PDB entry 4DR5 | X-ray diffraction, 3.45 A resolution | chains A and M of the 23 polymer chains in the assembly

Chain A:
Molecule: 16S rRNA
Source organism: Thermus thermophilus
Sequence (1522 nucleotides; each row starts with the number of its first residue; note: 42 numbers in that range are skipped by the numbering (no residue carries them; nothing is unmodelled there); a row labelled like 190A-190L holds insertion residues (190A, then the next letters in order); numbering starts at 0):
     0 UUUGUUGGAGAGUUUGAUCCUGGCUCAGGGUGAACGCUGGCGGCGUGCCU
    50 AAGACAUGCAAGUCGUGCGGG
    73 CCGCGGGGUUUU
    88 ACUCCG
    95 UGGUC
   101 AGCGGCGGACGGGUGAGUAACGCGUGGGU
  129A G
   130 ACCUACCCGGAAGAGGGGGACAACCCGGGGAAACUCGGGCUAAUCCCCCA
   180 UGUGGACCCGC
190A-190L CCCUUGGGGUGU
   191 GUCCAAAGGGCUUU
   216 GCCCGCUUCCGGAUGGGCCCGCGUCCCAUCAGCUAGUUGGUGGGGUAAUG
   266 GCCCACCAAGGCGACGACGGGUAGCCGGUCUGAGAGGAUGGCCGGCCACA
   316 GGGGCACUGAGACACGGGCCCCACUCCUACGGGAGGCAGCAGUUAGGAAU
   366 CUUCCGCAAUGGGCGCAAGCCUGACGGAGCGACGCCGCUUGGAGGAAGAA
   416 GCCCUUCGGGGUGUAAACUCCUGAA
   442 CCCGGGACGAAACCCCCGACGA
   474 GGGGACUGACGGUACCGGG
   494 GUAAUAGCGCCGGCCAACUCCGUGCCAGCAGCCGCGGUAAUACGGAGGGC
   544 GCGAGCGUUACCCGGAUUCACUGGGCGUAAAGGGCGUGUAGGCGGCCUGG
   594 GGCGUCCCAUGUGAAAGACCACGGCUCAACCGUGGGGGAGCGUGGGAUAC
   644 GCUCAGGCUAGACGGUGGGAGAGGGUGGUGGAAUUCCCGGAGUAGCGGUG
   694 AAAUGCGCAGAUACCGGGAGGAACGCCGAUGGCGAAGGCAGCCACCUGGU
   744 CCACCCGUGACGCUGAGGCGCGAAAGCGUGGGGAGCAAACCGGAUUAGAU
   794 ACCCGGGUAGUCCACGCCCUAAACGAUGCGCGCUAGGUCUCUGGGUCU
   848 CCUGGGGGCCGAAGCUAACGCGUUAAGCGCGCCGCCUGGGGAGUACGGCC
   898 GCAAGGCUGAAACUCAAAGGAAUUGACGGGGGCCCGCACAAGCGGUGGAG
   948 CAUGUGGUUUAAUUCGAAGXAACGCGAAGAACCUUACCAGGCCUUGACAU
   998 GCUAGG
 1003A G
  1004 AACCCGGGUGAAAGCCUGGGGUGCCCC
1030A-1030D GCGA
  1031 GGGGAGCCCUAGCACAGGUGCUGCAUGGCCGUCGUCAGCUCGUGCCGUGA
  1081 GGUGUUGGGUUAAGUCCCGCAACGAGCGCAACCCCCGCCGUUAGUUGCCA
  1131 GCGGUUCGGCCGGGCACUCUAACGGGACUGCCCGCGAAA
  1171 GCGGGAGGAAGGAGGGGACGACGUCUGGUCAGCAUGGCCCUUACGGCCUG
  1221 GGCGACACACGUGCUACAAUGCCCACUACAAAGCGAUGCCACCCGGCAAC
  1271 GGGGAGCUAAUCGCAAAAAGGUGGGCCCAGUUCGGAUUGGGGUCUGCAAC
  1321 CCGACCCCAUGAAGCCGGAAUCGCUAGUAAUCGCGGAUCAG
 1361A C
  1362 CAUGCCGCGGUGAAUACGUUCCCGGGCCUUGUACACACXGCCXGUXACGC
  1412 CAUGGGAGCGGGCUCUACCCGAAGUCGCCGGG
  1446 AGCCUACGGG
  1459 CAGGCGCCGAGGGUAGGGCCCGUGACUGGGGCGAAGUCGUAACAAGGUAG
  1509 CUGUACCGGAAGGUGCGGCUGGAUCCACUCCUUUCU
Disordered / not traced: 0-4, 1534-1538
Modified positions: PSU (pseudouridine-5'-monophosphate) at position 516, 7MG (7N-methyl-8-hydroguanosine-5'-monophosphate) at position 527, M2G (N2-dimethylguanosine-5'-monophosphate) at position 966, 5MC (5-methylcytidine-5'-monophosphate) at position 967, 2MG (2N-methylguanosine-5'-monophosphate) at position 1207, 5MC (5-methylcytidine-5'-monophosphate) at position 1400, 4OC (4n,o2'-methylcytidine-5'-monophosphate) at position 1402, 5MC (5-methylcytidine-5'-monophosphate) at position 1404, 5MC (5-methylcytidine-5'-monophosphate) at position 1407, UR3 (3-methyluridine-5'-monophoshate) at position 1498, MA6 (6N-dimethyladenosine-5'-monophoshate) at position 1518, MA6 (6N-dimethyladenosine-5'-monophoshate) at position 1519, PSU (pseudouridine-5'-monophosphate) at position 1540, PSU (pseudouridine-5'-monophosphate) at position 1541
Sequence notes: conflict C1534 (A2157 in M26923.1), A1535 (C2158 in M26923.1)
Metal / ion sites: Mg2+ site 1 near U5 (its only coordinating residue here); Mg2+ site 2 near G21 (its only coordinating residue here); Mg2+ site 3 near A33 (its only coordinating residue here); Mg2+ site 4: C48, G115; Mg2+ site 5 near A53 (its only coordinating residue here); Mg2+ site 6: C58, A59, U387; Mg2+ site 7: A59, C386, U387; Mg2+ site 8: U62, G105; Mg2+ site 9: G107, G324; Mg2+ site 10: A109, G331; Mg2+ site 11: G117, G289; Mg2+ site 12: C121, G124, U125; 94 more Mg2+ sites not listed
Ligand contacts: streptomycin (SRY): U12, U13, U14, C526, 7MG_527, C912, A913, A914, A915, C1490, G1491

Chain M:
Name: 30S ribosomal protein S13
Source organism: Thermus thermophilus
UniProt: P80377 (RS13_THET8); residues 1-126 here = UniProt positions 1-126
Amino-acid sequence (126 residues; each row starts with the number of its first residue):
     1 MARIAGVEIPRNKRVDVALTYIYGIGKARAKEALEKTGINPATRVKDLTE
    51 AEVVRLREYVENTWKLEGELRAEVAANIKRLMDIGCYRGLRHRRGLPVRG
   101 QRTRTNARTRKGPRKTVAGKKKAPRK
Disordered / not traced: 1, 120-126

Chain A / chain M interface:
Pairs across the interface (91):
  A946(A) - Arg114(M)  salt bridge to the phosphate
  G947(A) - Arg108(M)  phosphate contact
  G947(A) - Thr109(M)  hydrogen bond to the phosphate
  G947(A) - Arg114(M)  salt bridge to the phosphate
  C948(A) - Asn106(M)  base contact
  C948(A) - Ala107(M)  phosphate contact
  C948(A) - Arg108(M)  hydrogen bond to the phosphate
  C948(A) - Thr109(M)  hydrogen bond to the phosphate
  A949(A) - Gln101(M)  phosphate contact
  A949(A) - Asn106(M)  hydrogen bond to the phosphate
  U950(A) - Arg102(M)  salt bridge to the phosphate
  U950(A) - Thr105(M)  hydrogen bond to the base
  G951(A) - Arg102(M)  salt bridge to the phosphate
  G951(A) - Thr105(M)  base contact
  U952(A) - Arg104(M)  salt bridge to the phosphate
  U952(A) - Thr105(M)  base contact
  G953(A) - Arg104(M)  salt bridge to the phosphate
  G954(A) - Arg104(M)  hydrogen bond to the base
  A1225(A) - Arg102(M)  phosphate contact
  A1225(A) - Thr103(M)  hydrogen bond to the phosphate
  A1225(A) - Arg104(M)  phosphate contact
  C1226(A) - Arg91(M)  salt bridge to the phosphate
  C1226(A) - Leu96(M)  phosphate contact
  C1226(A) - Thr103(M)  hydrogen bond to the sugar
  C1226(A) - Arg104(M)  base contact
  C1226(A) - Lys111(M)  hydrogen bond to the sugar
  A1227(A) - Leu96(M)  phosphate contact
  A1227(A) - Lys111(M)  phosphate contact
  A1227(A) - Lys115(M)  hydrogen bond to the sugar
  A1227(A) - Val117(M)  sugar contact
  C1228(A) - Arg104(M)  hydrogen bond to the base
  C1228(A) - Arg108(M)  salt bridge to the phosphate
  C1228(A) - Lys111(M)  salt bridge to the phosphate
  C1228(A) - Pro113(M)  phosphate contact
  C1228(A) - Arg114(M)  phosphate contact
  C1228(A) - Lys115(M)  salt bridge to the phosphate
  C1228(A) - Thr116(M)  phosphate contact
  C1228(A) - Val117(M)  hydrogen bond to the sugar
  A1229(A) - Arg104(M)  base contact
  A1229(A) - Thr105(M)  base contact
  A1229(A) - Arg114(M)  salt bridge to the phosphate
  A1229(A) - Thr116(M)  hydrogen bond to the phosphate
  C1230(A) - Thr105(M)  base contact
  G1295(A) - Arg14(M)  hydrogen bond to the sugar
  C1297(A) - Arg44(M)  salt bridge to the phosphate
  U1301(A) - Tyr21(M)  sugar contact
  U1302(A) - Lys13(M)  salt bridge to the phosphate
  U1302(A) - Arg14(M)  hydrogen bond to the base
  U1302(A) - Val17(M)  phosphate contact
  U1302(A) - Tyr21(M)  hydrogen bond to the phosphate
  U1302(A) - Lys27(M)  base contact
  A1306(A) - Thr109(M)  hydrogen bond to the sugar
  U1307(A) - Gln101(M)  hydrogen bond to the phosphate
  U1307(A) - Thr109(M)  sugar contact
  U1307(A) - Arg110(M)  phosphate contact
  U1308(A) - His92(M)  hydrogen bond to the phosphate
  U1308(A) - Pro97(M)  phosphate contact
  U1308(A) - Val98(M)  hydrogen bond to the phosphate
  U1308(A) - Arg99(M)  hydrogen bond to the base
  U1308(A) - Gln101(M)  phosphate contact
  U1308(A) - Arg110(M)  sugar contact
  G1309(A) - Val74(M)  sugar contact
  G1309(A) - Asn77(M)  hydrogen bond to the sugar
  G1309(A) - Ile78(M)  sugar contact
  G1309(A) - Leu81(M)  phosphate contact
  G1309(A) - Arg88(M)  salt bridge to the phosphate
  G1309(A) - His92(M)  salt bridge to the phosphate
  G1309(A) - Val98(M)  phosphate contact
  G1309(A) - Arg99(M)  salt bridge to the phosphate
  G1310(A) - Asn77(M)  sugar contact
  G1310(A) - Arg80(M)  salt bridge to the phosphate
  G1310(A) - Arg88(M)  salt bridge to the phosphate
  C1320(A) - Tyr87(M)  sugar contact
  C1321(A) - Tyr87(M)  sugar contact
  G1323(A) - Gly100(M)  phosphate contact
  C1328(A) - Ala28(M)  phosphate contact
  C1328(A) - Arg29(M)  hydrogen bond to the sugar
  A1329(A) - Tyr23(M)  phosphate contact
  A1329(A) - Gly24(M)  sugar contact
  A1329(A) - Ile25(M)  phosphate contact
  A1329(A) - Gly26(M)  hydrogen bond to the phosphate
  A1329(A) - Lys27(M)  phosphate contact
  A1329(A) - Ala28(M)  phosphate contact
  A1329(A) - Arg29(M)  hydrogen bond to the phosphate
  A1329(A) - Leu70(M)  sugar contact
  U1330(A) - Ile22(M)  phosphate contact
  U1330(A) - Tyr23(M)  phosphate contact
  U1330(A) - Gly24(M)  phosphate contact
  U1330(A) - Ile25(M)  hydrogen bond to the phosphate
  U1330(A) - Gly26(M)  phosphate contact
  A1332(A) - Thr109(M)  base contact
Interface residues without a listed pair, chain A (34 interface residues in all): C1296, C1322, G1331
Interface residues without a listed pair, chain M (46 interface residues in all): Thr20, Arg71

Summary:
Chain A and chain M form an interface of 34 and 46 residues respectively, with 26 hydrogen bonds and 18 salt
bridges. Among the polar pairs are U950(A)-Thr105(M), G954(A)-Arg104(M) and C1228(A)-Arg104(M). Ligands of
chain A: streptomycin. C48(A) and G115(A) form the Mg2+ site 4.
Here chain A is 16S rRNA and chain M is 30S ribosomal protein S13, both from Thermus thermophilus. Entry 4DR5
(Crystal structure of the Thermus thermophilus (HB8) 30S ribosomal subunit with codon, crystallographically
disordered cognate transfer ...) was determined by X-ray diffraction (same publication as 4DR1, 4DR2, 4DR3,
4DR4, 4DR6 and 4DR7).
